PDB entry 7PRI | X-ray diffraction, 1.68 A resolution | chain AAA

Chain AAA:
Protein: Carbonic anhydrase
Source organism: Schistosoma mansoni
Notes: EC 4.2.1.1
Reference sequence: A0A3Q0KSG2 (A0A3Q0KSG2_SCHMA); residue numbers follow UniProt; this construct covers 21-298
Amino-acid sequence (280 residues; each row starts with the number of its first residue):
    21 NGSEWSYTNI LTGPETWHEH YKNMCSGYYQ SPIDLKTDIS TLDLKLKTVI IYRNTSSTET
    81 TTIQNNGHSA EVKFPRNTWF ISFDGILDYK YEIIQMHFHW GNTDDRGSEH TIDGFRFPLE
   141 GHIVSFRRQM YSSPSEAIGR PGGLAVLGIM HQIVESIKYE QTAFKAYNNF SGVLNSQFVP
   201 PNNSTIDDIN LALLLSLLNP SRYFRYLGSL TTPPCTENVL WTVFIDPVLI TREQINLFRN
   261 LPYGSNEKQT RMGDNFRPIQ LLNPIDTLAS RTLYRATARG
Unresolved in the structure: 21-23
Construct notes: expression tag (299-300)
Disulfides: Cys-45/Cys-235
Covalently attached groups: N-acetylglucosamine (NAG) linked to Asn-74, Asn-189
Ion coordination: Zn2+: His-117, His-119, His-142 (together with clorsulon)
Ligand contacts: clorsulon (7TI; 4-azanyl-6-[1,2,2-tris(chloranyl)ethenyl]benzene-1,3-disulfonamide): Trp-25, Tyr-27, Asn-86, His-88, Ser-89, Glu-91, Gln-115, His-117, His-119, Glu-129, His-142, Val-144, Val-166, Leu-230, Thr-231, Thr-232
What the authors report for this chain:
  - binding site for clorsulon: Tyr-27, Asn-86, Gln-115, His-117, Thr-231, Thr-232
  - specificity-determining residues: Thr-232

In short:
Ligands of chain AAA: clorsulon. N-acetylglucosamine is covalently linked to Asn-74 and Asn-189. His-117,
His-119 and His-142 coordinate Zn2+. The paper reports a binding site for clorsulon at Tyr-27, Asn-86 and
Gln-115 among others; the specificity determinant Thr-232.
Chain AAA is Carbonic anhydrase (Schistosoma mansoni); the structure, Carbonic Anhydrase from Schistosoma
Mansoni in complex with clorsulon, was determined by X-ray diffraction together with 7PLF from the same study.
